Entry 4ZUL (X-ray diffraction, 1.76 A resolution); this record covers chains A and B of the 4 polymer chains in the assembly.

[Chain A (and B)]
Molecule: Alpha-aminoadipic semialdehyde dehydrogenase
Organism: Homo sapiens
Notes: EC 1.2.1.31, 1.2.1.3, 1.2.1.8; chain B of this document is another copy of the same molecule, construct and numbering; everything in this record applies to it too
UniProtKB: P49419 (AL7A1_HUMAN), isoform P49419-2; numbering as in UniProt (aligned over 1-511)
Chain sequence (513 residues; row label = number of the first residue in the row; numbers below 1 keep their minus sign (Gly-1 is residue -1)):
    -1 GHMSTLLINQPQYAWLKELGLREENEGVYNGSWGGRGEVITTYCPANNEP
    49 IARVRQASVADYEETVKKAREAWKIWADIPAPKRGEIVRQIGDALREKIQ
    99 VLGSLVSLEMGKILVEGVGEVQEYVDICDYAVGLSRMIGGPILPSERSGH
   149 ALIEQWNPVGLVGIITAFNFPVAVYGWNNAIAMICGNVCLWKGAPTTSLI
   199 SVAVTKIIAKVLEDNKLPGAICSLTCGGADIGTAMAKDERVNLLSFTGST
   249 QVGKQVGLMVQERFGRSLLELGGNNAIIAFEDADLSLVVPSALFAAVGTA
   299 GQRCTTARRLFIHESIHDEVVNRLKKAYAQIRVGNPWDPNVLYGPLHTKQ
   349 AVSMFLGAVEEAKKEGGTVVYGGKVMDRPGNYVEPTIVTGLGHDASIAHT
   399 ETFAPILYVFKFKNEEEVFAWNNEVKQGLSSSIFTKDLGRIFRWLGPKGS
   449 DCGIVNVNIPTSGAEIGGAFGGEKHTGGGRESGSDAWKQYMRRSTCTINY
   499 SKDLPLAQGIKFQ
Disordered / not traced: -1 to 2 (chain B: -1 to 1, 511)
Sequence notes: expression tag (-1 to 0)
Ligand contacts: 2-aminohexanedioic acid (UN1): Glu121, Asn167, Phe168, Trp175, Arg301, Cys302, Thr303, Ser460, Gly461, Ala462, Phe468
Reported in the primary citation:
  - catalytic residues: Cys302 (citing earlier work)
  - conformationally variable residues (side-chain flip): Phe292, Arg301, Cys302
  - binding site for 2-aminohexanedioic acid: Glu121, Phe168, Trp175, Arg301, Cys302, Thr303, Gly461 to Ser482, Gln506
  - catalytic residues: Asn167
  - contacts within the chain: Glu121-Trp175 (hydrogen bond), Glu144-Gln506 (backbone contact)
  - specificity-determining residues: Trp175 (proposed by the authors, not directly observed)

[Chain A / chain B interface]
Contacting residue pairs (159):
  Trp71(A) with Pro445(B); Lys446(B)
  Lys72(A) with Lys446(B), hydrogen bond (backbone-side chain)
  Ala75(A) with Pro445(B); Lys446(B)
  Asp76(A) with Lys446(B), salt bridge
  Ile111(A) with Phe510(B), hydrophobic
  Val113(A) with Ile508(B); Lys509(B)
  Glu114(A) with Phe510(B)
  Gly117(A) with Gln506(B)
  Gln120(A) with Gln506(B)
  Glu121(A) with Gln506(B)
  Asp124(A) with Gln506(B)
  Leu141(A) with Gly465(B)
  Ser143(A) with Glu463(B), hydrogen bond
  Glu144(A) with Glu463(B), hydrogen bond (backbone-side chain)
  Arg145(A) with Gly461(B); Glu463(B), salt bridge
  His148(A) with Ile457(B)
  Glu152(A) with Ser482(B), hydrogen bond
  Gln153(A) with Leu443(B), hydrogen bond (side chain-backbone)
  Asn155(A) with Leu443(B), hydrogen bond (side chain-backbone); Gly444(B); Pro445(B)
  Thr248(A) with Phe262(B)
  Lys252(A) with Glu260(B), hydrogen bond (side chain-backbone); Phe262(B)
  Gly255(A) with Gln259(B)
  Leu256(A) with Leu256(B); Gln259(B); Glu260(B)
  Gln259(A) with Gly255(B); Leu256(B); Leu267(B)
  Glu260(A) with Lys252(B), salt bridge; Leu256(B)
  Phe262(A) with Thr248(B); Lys252(B); Leu269(B), hydrophobic; Lys472(B); His473(B)
  Arg264(A) with Glu471(B), salt bridge
  Leu267(A) with Gln259(B)
  Leu269(A) with Phe262(B), hydrophobic
  Asp282(A) with Lys500(B)
  Leu285(A) with Ser499(B); Lys500(B); Leu502(B)
  Pro288(A) with Leu502(B), hydrophobic
  Ser289(A) with Leu502(B)
  Phe292(A) with Leu504(B), hydrophobic; Phe510(B), hydrophobic
  Leu340(A) with Phe510(B), hydrophobic
  Leu443(A) with Gln153(B), hydrogen bond (backbone-side chain); Asn155(B), hydrogen bond (backbone-side chain); Cys494(B), hydrophobic
  Gly444(A) with Asn155(B); Arg490(B)
  Pro445(A) with Trp71(B); Ala75(B); Asn155(B); Arg490(B)
  Lys446(A) with Trp71(B); Lys72(B), hydrogen bond (side chain-backbone); Ala75(B); Asp76(B), salt bridge
  Ser448(A) with Arg490(B), hydrogen bond (backbone-side chain)
  Asp449(A) with Arg490(B)
  Cys450(A) with Ser492(B)
  Gly451(A) with Arg491(B); Ser492(B); Thr493(B), hydrogen bond (backbone-backbone)
  Ile452(A) with Thr493(B)
  Val453(A) with Ser492(B); Thr493(B), hydrogen bond (backbone-backbone); Cys494(B); Thr495(B)
  Asn454(A) with Thr495(B), hydrogen bond (side chain-backbone)
  Val455(A) with Thr495(B), hydrogen bond (backbone-backbone); Ile496(B); Asn497(B), hydrogen bond (backbone-backbone)
  Asn456(A) with Asn497(B), hydrogen bond (backbone-side chain); Leu502(B)
  Ile457(A) with His148(B); Thr495(B); Asn497(B)
  Gly461(A) with Arg145(B); Ala505(B)
  Ala462(A) with Ala505(B); Gln506(B), hydrogen bond (backbone-side chain)
  Glu463(A) with Ser143(B), hydrogen bond; Glu144(B), hydrogen bond (side chain-backbone); Arg145(B), salt bridge; Gln506(B)
  Gly465(A) with Leu141(B)
  Gly466(A) with Thr493(B)
  Ala467(A) with Arg491(B); Thr493(B), hydrogen bond (backbone-side chain)
  Glu471(A) with Arg264(B), salt bridge
  Lys472(A) with Phe262(B)
  His473(A) with Phe262(B)
  Arg478(A) with Arg491(B), hydrogen bond (side chain-backbone)
  Ser482(A) with Glu152(B), hydrogen bond; Arg491(B)
  Asp483(A) with Lys486(B), salt bridge; Arg491(B), salt bridge
  Lys486(A) with Asp483(B), salt bridge; Lys486(B)
  Arg490(A) with Gly444(B), hydrogen bond (side chain-backbone); Pro445(B); Ser448(B), hydrogen bond (side chain-backbone); Glu471(B)
  Arg491(A) with Gly451(B); Ala467(B); Arg478(B), hydrogen bond (backbone-side chain); Ser482(B); Asp483(B), salt bridge
  Ser492(A) with Cys450(B); Gly451(B); Val453(B)
  Thr493(A) with Gly451(B), hydrogen bond (backbone-backbone); Ile452(B); Val453(B), hydrogen bond (backbone-backbone); Gly466(B); Ala467(B), hydrogen bond (side chain-backbone)
  Cys494(A) with Leu443(B), hydrophobic; Val453(B)
  Thr495(A) with Val453(B); Asn454(B), hydrogen bond (backbone-side chain); Val455(B), hydrogen bond (backbone-backbone); Ile457(B)
  Ile496(A) with Leu443(B), hydrophobic; Val455(B)
  Asn497(A) with Val455(B), hydrogen bond (backbone-backbone); Asn456(B), hydrogen bond (side chain-backbone); Ile457(B)
  Ser499(A) with Leu285(B)
  Lys500(A) with Asp282(B); Leu285(B)
  Leu502(A) with Leu285(B); Pro288(B), hydrophobic; Ser289(B); Asn456(B)
  Ala505(A) with Gly461(B); Ala462(B)
  Gln506(A) with Gly117(B); Gln120(B); Glu121(B); Asp124(B); Ala462(B), hydrogen bond (side chain-backbone); Glu463(B)
  Ile508(A) with Val113(B)
  Lys509(A) with Val113(B)
  Phe510(A) with Ile111(B), hydrophobic; Phe292(B), hydrophobic; Val295(B), hydrophobic; Leu340(B)
  Gln511(A) with Leu340(B)
Also at the interface, not in a pair above, chain A (91 interface residues in all): Pro139, Pro142, Leu150, Ile151, Pro156, Arg261, Val295, Gly296, Pro458, Gly475, Asp501, Leu504
Also at the interface, not in a pair above, chain B (90 interface residues in all): Glu114, Pro142, Leu150, Ile151, Pro156, Arg261, Ser265, Leu291, Gly296, Asp449, Gly475, Asp501
The authors on this interface:
  - pairs named by the authors: Ala505(A)-Gly461(B) (water-mediated contact), Gln506(A)-Ala462(B) (hydrogen bond)
  - interface residues, chain A: Ala505(A)

[Overview]
The interface between chain A and chain B involves 91 residues on one side and 90 on the other, with 34
hydrogen bonds and 11 salt bridges. Among the polar pairs are Asp76(A)-Lys446(B), Arg145(A)-Glu463(B) and
Glu260(A)-Lys252(B). The authors report a water-mediated contact between Ala505(A) and Gly461(B); a hydrogen
bond between Gln506(A) and Ala462(B). From the paper: catalytic residues Cys302(A) and Asn167(A); a binding
site for 2-aminohexanedioic acid at Glu121(A), Phe168(A) and Trp175(A) among others.
Both chains are Alpha-aminoadipic semialdehyde dehydrogenase (Homo sapiens). Entry 4ZUL (Structure ALDH7A1
complexed with alpha-aminoadipate) was determined by X-ray diffraction together with 4ZUK, 4ZVW, 4ZVX and 4ZVY
from the same study.
